7RL1 - chains D and M of the 120 polymer chains in the assembly; structure by electron microscopy, 2.71 A resolution.

[Chain D (and M)]
Name: Capsid protein VP1
From: Adeno-associated virus
Notes: chain M of this document is another copy of the same molecule, construct and numbering; everything in this record applies to it too
UniProt: Q6JC62 (Q6JC62_9VIRU); aligned to UniProt positions 219-737 over residues 219-737 (the alignment contains insertions or deletions, so no single offset holds)
Chain sequence (519 residues; numbered 219 to 737; the number before each row is that of its first residue):
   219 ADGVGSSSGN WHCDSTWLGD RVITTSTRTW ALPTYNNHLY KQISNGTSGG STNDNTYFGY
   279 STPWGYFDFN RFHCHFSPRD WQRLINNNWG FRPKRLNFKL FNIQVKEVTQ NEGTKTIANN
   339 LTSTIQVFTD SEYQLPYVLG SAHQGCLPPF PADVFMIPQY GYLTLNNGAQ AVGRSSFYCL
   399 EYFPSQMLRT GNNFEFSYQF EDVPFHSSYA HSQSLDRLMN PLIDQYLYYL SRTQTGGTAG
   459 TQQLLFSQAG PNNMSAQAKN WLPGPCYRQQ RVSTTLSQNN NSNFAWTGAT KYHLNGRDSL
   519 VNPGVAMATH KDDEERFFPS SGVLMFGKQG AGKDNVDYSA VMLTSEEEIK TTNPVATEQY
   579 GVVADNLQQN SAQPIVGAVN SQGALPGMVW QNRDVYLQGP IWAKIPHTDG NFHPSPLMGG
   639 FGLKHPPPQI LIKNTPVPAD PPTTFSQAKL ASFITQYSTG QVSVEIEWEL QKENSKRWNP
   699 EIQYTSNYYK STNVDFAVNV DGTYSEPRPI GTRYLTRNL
Differences from the reference sequence: conflict Leu365 (Pro in Q6JC62), Ala387 (Ser in Q6JC62), Leu406 (Arg in Q6JC62), Ala558 (Ser559 in Q6JC62), Asn588 (Gln589 in Q6JC62), Ser589 (Asn590 in Q6JC62), Gln591 (Ala592 in Q6JC62), Val718 (Thr719 in Q6JC62), Asp719 (Glu720 in Q6JC62)

[How chain D and chain M interact]
Contacting residue pairs (71):
  Asp232(D) with Lys694(M)
  Ser295(D) with Trp696(M)
  Pro296(D) with Trp696(M); Pro698(M)
  Arg297(D) with Glu691(M), salt bridge; Arg695(M); Trp696(M), hydrogen bond (backbone-backbone); Asn697(M); Glu699(M), salt bridge; Leu733(M)
  Gln300(D) with Pro698(M); Glu699(M), hydrogen bond (side chain-backbone); Gln701(M)
  Arg301(D) with Glu691(M), salt bridge; Ser693(M), hydrogen bond (side chain-backbone)
  Asn304(D) with Gln701(M)
  Asn305(D) with Asn305(M), hydrogen bond
  Pro367(D) with Trp696(M)
  Pro369(D) with Trp696(M)
  Asp531(D) with Lys708(M), salt bridge
  Glu565(D) with Tyr706(M)
  Glu691(D) with Arg297(M), salt bridge; Arg301(M), salt bridge
  Ser693(D) with Arg301(M), hydrogen bond (backbone-side chain)
  Lys694(D) with Asp232(M)
  Arg695(D) with Arg297(M)
  Trp696(D) with Ser295(M); Pro296(M); Arg297(M), hydrogen bond (backbone-backbone); Pro367(M); Pro369(M); Phe714(M); Tyr722(M), hydrogen bond
  Asn697(D) with Arg297(M); Val712(M); Asp713(M); Phe714(M)
  Pro698(D) with Pro296(M); Gln300(M); Tyr702(M), hydrophobic; Ser704(M), hydrogen bond (backbone-side chain); Phe714(M)
  Glu699(D) with Arg297(M), salt bridge; Gln300(M), hydrogen bond (backbone-side chain); Ser704(M)
  Ile700(D) with Thr703(M); Ser704(M); Tyr706(M), hydrophobic
  Gln701(D) with Gln300(M); Asn304(M); Gln701(M); Tyr702(M); Thr703(M), hydrogen bond (backbone-side chain)
  Tyr702(D) with Pro698(M), hydrophobic; Gln701(M)
  Thr703(D) with Ile700(M); Gln701(M), hydrogen bond (side chain-backbone); Thr703(M), hydrogen bond
  Ser704(D) with Pro698(M), hydrogen bond (side chain-backbone); Glu699(M); Ile700(M)
  Tyr706(D) with Glu565(M); Ile700(M), hydrophobic
  Lys708(D) with Asp531(M), salt bridge
  Val712(D) with Asn697(M)
  Asp713(D) with Asn697(M)
  Phe714(D) with Trp696(M); Asn697(M); Pro698(M)
  Tyr722(D) with Trp696(M), hydrogen bond
  Leu733(D) with Arg297(M)
Other interface residues (no listed pair), chain D (34 interface residues in all): Cys231, Phe368
Other interface residues (no listed pair), chain M (34 interface residues in all): Cys231, Phe368

[In short]
The chain D/chain M interface involves 34 residues from each chain; the contacts include 14 hydrogen bonds and
8 salt bridges. Polar contacts include Arg297(D)-Glu691(M), Arg297(D)-Glu699(M) and Arg301(D)-Glu691(M).
Both chains are Capsid protein VP1 (Adeno-associated virus). Entry 7RL1 (AAVrh.10-7x capsid) was determined by
electron microscopy (same publication as 7S1W).
